6LDS - chain A; structure by X-ray diffraction, 1.80 A resolution.

Chain A:
Molecule: L-tyrosine/L-aspartate decarboxylase
From: Methanocaldococcus jannaschii (strain ATCC 43067 / DSM 2661 / JAL-1 / JCM 10045 / NBRC 100440)
Notes: EC 4.1.1.11, 4.1.1.25
Reference sequence: Q60358 (MFNA_METJA); residues 1-396 here = UniProt positions 1-396
Sequence (415 residues; numbered -18 to 396; the number before each row is that of its first residue; numbers below 1 keep their minus sign (Met-18 is residue -18)):
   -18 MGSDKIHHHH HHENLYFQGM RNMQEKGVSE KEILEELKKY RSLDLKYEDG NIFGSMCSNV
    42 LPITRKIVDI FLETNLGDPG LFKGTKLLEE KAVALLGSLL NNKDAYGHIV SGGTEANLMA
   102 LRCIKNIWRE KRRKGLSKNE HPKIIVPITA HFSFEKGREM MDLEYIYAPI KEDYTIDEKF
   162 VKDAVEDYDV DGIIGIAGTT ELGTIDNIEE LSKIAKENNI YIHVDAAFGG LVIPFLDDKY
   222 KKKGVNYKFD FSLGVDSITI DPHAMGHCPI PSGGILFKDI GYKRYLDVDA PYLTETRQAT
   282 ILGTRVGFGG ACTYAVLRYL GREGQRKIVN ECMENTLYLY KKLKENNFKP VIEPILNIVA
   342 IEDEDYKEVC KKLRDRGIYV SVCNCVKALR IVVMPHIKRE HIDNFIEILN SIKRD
Disordered / not traced: -18 to 1, 270-278, 364-366, 396
Construct notes: expression tag (-18 to 0); engineered mutation Ala245 (Lys in Q60358)
Modified / non-standard residues: Lys124 ((2S)-2-amino-6-[[3-hydroxy-2-methyl-5-(phosphonooxymethyl)pyridin-4-yl]methylideneamino]hexanoic acid; LLP)
Residues lining bound ligands: phospho-5'-pyridoxyl tyrosine (0PR; N-({3-hydroxy-2-methyl-5-[(phosphonooxy)methyl]pyridin-4-yl}methyl)-L-tyrosine): Gly35, Ser36, Met37, Cys38, Asn56, Asp59, Leu62, Gly93, Gly94, Thr95, Asn98, His132, Ser134, Gly179, Thr181, Asp206, Ala208, Asp242, His244, Gly284, Thr285, Arg371
Reported in the primary citation:
  - mutagenesis - M37F (2-fold), F133S (4-fold), F133V (4-fold), S134A (2-fold): increased catalytic activity
  - mutagenesis - H132A, Y273F, Y273W: abolished catalytic activity
  - mutagenesis - H132A: decreased binding to PLP
  - mutagenesis - T181V (10-fold): decreased catalytic activity
  - mutagenesis - V269A: unchanged catalytic activity
  - catalytic residues: Tyr273 (citing earlier work)

Summary:
Chain A binds phospho-5'-pyridoxyl tyrosine. The paper reports the catalytic residue Tyr273; M37F, F133S and
F133V, among others, increase catalytic activity; 9 substitutions were tested in all.
Chain A is L-tyrosine/L-aspartate decarboxylase (Methanocaldococcus jannaschii (strain ATCC 43067 / DSM 2661 /
JAL-1 / JCM 10045 / NBRC 100440)); the structure, Structure of a K245A mutant of L-tyrosine decarboxylase from
Methanocaldococcus jannaschii complexed with L-Tyr: External aldimine ..., was determined by X-ray
diffraction, deposited together with 6LDR, 6LDT and 6JY1.
